3ISB - chains A and P of the 4 polymer chains in the assembly; structure by X-ray diffraction, 2.00 A resolution.

== Chain A ==
Protein: DNA polymerase beta
Organism: Homo sapiens
Notes: EC 2.7.7.7, 4.2.99.-
Reference sequence: P06746 (DPOLB_HUMAN); residue numbers follow UniProt; this construct covers 1-335
Chain sequence (335 residues; row label = number of the first residue in the row):
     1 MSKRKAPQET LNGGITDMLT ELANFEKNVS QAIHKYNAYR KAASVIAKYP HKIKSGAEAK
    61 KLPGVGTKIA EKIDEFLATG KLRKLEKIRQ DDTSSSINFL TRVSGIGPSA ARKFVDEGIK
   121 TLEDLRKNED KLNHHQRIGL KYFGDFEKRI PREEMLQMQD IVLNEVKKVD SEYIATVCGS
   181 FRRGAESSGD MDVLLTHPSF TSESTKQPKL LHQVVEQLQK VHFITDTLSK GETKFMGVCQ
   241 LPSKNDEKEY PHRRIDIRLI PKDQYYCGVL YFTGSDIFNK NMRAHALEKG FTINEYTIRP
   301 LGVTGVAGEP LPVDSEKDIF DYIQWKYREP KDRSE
Unresolved in the structure: 1-6, 205-206
Curated features (UniProtKB/Swiss-Prot):
  - region: Arg-183 to Asp-192 (DNA-binding)
  - active site: Lys-72 (Nucleophile)
  - binding site (K(+)): Lys-60, Leu-62, Val-65, Thr-101, Val-103, Ile-106
  - binding site (Na(+)): Lys-60, Leu-62, Val-65, Thr-101, Val-103, Ile-106
  - binding site (dATP): Arg-149, Ser-180, Arg-183, Gly-189, Asp-190
  - binding site (dCTP): Arg-149, Ser-180, Arg-183, Gly-189, Asp-190
  - binding site (dGTP): Arg-149, Ser-180, Arg-183, Gly-189, Asp-190, Asp-192
  - binding site (dTTP): Arg-149, Ser-180, Arg-183, Gly-189, Asp-190
  - binding site (Mg(2+)): Asp-190, Asp-192, Asp-256
  - modified residue: Lys-72 (N6-acetyllysine), Arg-83 (Omega-N-methylarginine), Arg-152 (Omega-N-methylarginine)
  - cross-link (Glycyl lysine isopeptide (Lys-Gly)): Lys-41 (interchain with G-Cter in ubiquitin), Lys-61 (interchain with G-Cter in ubiquitin), Lys-81 (interchain with G-Cter in ubiquitin)
Bound ions: Na+ site 1: Lys-60, Leu-62, Val-65 (shared with 1 residue of chain D); Na+ site 2: Thr-101, Val-103, Ile-106 (shared with DG9(P) of chain P); Na+ site 3 near Thr-101 (its only coordinating residue here); Na+ site 4 near Ser-171 (its only coordinating residue here)
What the authors report for this chain:
  - mutagenesis - R283A (45-fold): decreased catalytic activity on dATP
  - mutagenesis - R283A: unchanged catalytic activity on dGTP

== Chain P ==
Molecule: 10-nt DNA strand
Sequence (10 nucleotides; numbered 1 to 10; the number before each row is that of its first residue):
     1 GCTGATGCGC
Bound ions: Na+: DG9 (shared with Thr-101(A), Val-103(A), Ile-106(A) of chain A)

== Chain A / chain P interface ==
Contacting residue pairs (14; chain A residue first):
  Val-103(A) with DG9(P), phosphate contact
  Ser-104(A) with DG9(P), phosphate contact
  Gly-105(A) with DC8(P), sugar contact; DG9(P), hydrogen bond to the phosphate
  Ile-106(A) with DG9(P), phosphate contact
  Gly-107(A) with DC8(P), hydrogen bond to the phosphate
  Pro-108(A) with DC8(P), phosphate contact
  Ser-109(A) with DG7(P), phosphate contact; DC8(P), hydrogen bond to the phosphate
  Ala-110(A) with DC8(P), hydrogen bond to the phosphate
  His-135(A) with DG9(P), sugar contact
  Met-236(A) with DC10(P), sugar contact
  Arg-254(A) with DC10(P), salt bridge to the phosphate
  Asp-256(A) with DC10(P), sugar contact
Interface residues without a listed pair, chain A (15 interface residues in all): Asp-190, Lys-234, Arg-258

== In short ==
Chain A and chain P form an interface of 15 and 4 residues respectively, with 4 hydrogen bonds and 1 salt
bridge. Polar pairs include Gly-105(A)/DG9(P), Gly-107(A)/DC8(P) and Ser-109(A)/DC8(P). From the paper: R283A
of chain A reduces catalytic activity on dATP; R283A of chain A leaves catalytic activity on dGTP unchanged.
Here chain A is DNA polymerase beta (Homo sapiens) and chain P is a 10-nt DNA strand. Entry 3ISB (Binary
complex of human DNA polymerase beta with a gapped DNA) was determined by X-ray diffraction (same publication
as 3ISC and 3ISD).
